8BDR - chains A and B of the 6 polymer chains in the assembly; structure by electron microscopy, 2.70 A resolution.

[Chain A]
Molecule: Polymerase acidic protein
From: Influenza B virus (B/Memphis/13/2003)
Notes: EC 3.1.-.-
UniProtKB: Q5V8Z9 (Q5V8Z9_9INFB); residues 1-726 here = UniProt positions 1-726
Chain sequence (751 residues; row label = number of the first residue in the row; numbers below 1 keep their minus sign (Gly-13 is residue -13)):
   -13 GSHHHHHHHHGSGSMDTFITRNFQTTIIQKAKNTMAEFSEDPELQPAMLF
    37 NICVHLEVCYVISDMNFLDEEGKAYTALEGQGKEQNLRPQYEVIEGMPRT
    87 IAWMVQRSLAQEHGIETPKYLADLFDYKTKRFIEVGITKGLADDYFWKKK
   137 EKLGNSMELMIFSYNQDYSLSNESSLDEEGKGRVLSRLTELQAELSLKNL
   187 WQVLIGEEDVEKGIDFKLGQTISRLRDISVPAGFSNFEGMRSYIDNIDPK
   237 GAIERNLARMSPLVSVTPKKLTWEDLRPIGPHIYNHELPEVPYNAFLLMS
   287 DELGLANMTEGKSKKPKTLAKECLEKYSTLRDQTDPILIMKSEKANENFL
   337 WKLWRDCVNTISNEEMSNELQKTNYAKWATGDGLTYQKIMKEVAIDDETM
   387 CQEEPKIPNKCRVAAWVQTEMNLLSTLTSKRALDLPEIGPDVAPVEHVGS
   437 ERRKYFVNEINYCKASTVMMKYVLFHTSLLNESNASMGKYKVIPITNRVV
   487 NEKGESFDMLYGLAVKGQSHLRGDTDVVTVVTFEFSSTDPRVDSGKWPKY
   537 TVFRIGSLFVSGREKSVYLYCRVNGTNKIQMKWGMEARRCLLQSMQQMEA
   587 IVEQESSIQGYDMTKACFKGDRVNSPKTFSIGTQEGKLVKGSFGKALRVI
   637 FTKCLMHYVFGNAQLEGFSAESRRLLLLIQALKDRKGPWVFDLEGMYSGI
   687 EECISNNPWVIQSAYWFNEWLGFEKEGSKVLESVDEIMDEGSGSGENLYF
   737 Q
Disordered / not traced: -13 to 0, 723-737
Differences from the reference sequence: expression tag (-13 to 0, 727-737)

[Chain B]
Molecule: RNA-directed RNA polymerase catalytic subunit
From: Influenza B virus (B/Memphis/13/2003)
Notes: EC 2.7.7.48
UniProtKB: Q5V8Y6 (Q5V8Y6_9INFB); numbering as in UniProt (aligned over 1-752)
Chain sequence (772 residues; each row starts with the number of its first residue; numbers below 1 keep their minus sign (Gly-8 is residue -8)):
    -8 GSGSGSGSGMNINPYFLFIDVPIQAAISTTFPYTGVPPYSHGTGTGYTID
    42 TVIRTHEYSNKGKQYISDVTGCTMVDPTNGPLPEDNEPSAYAQLDCVLEA
    92 LDRMDEEHPGLFQAASQNAMETLMVTTVDKLTQGRQTFDWTVCRNQPAAT
   142 ALNTTITSFRLNDLNGADKGGLIPFCQDIIDSLDRPEMTFFSVKNIKKKL
   192 PAKNRKGFLIKRIPMKVKDKITKVEYIKRALSLNTMTKDAERGKLKRRAI
   242 ATAGIQIRGFVLVVENLAKNICENLEQSGLPVGGNEKKAKLSNAVAKMLS
   292 NCPPGGISMTVTGDNTKWNECLNPRIFLAMTERITRDSPIWFRDFCSIAP
   342 VLFSNKIARLGKGFMITSKTKRLKAQIPCPDLFSIPLERYNEETRAKLKK
   392 LKPFFNEEGTASLSPGMMMGMFNMLSTVLGVAALGIKNIGNKEYLWDGLQ
   442 SSDDFALFVNAKDEETCMEGINDFYRTCKLLGINMSKKKSYCNETGMFEF
   492 TSMFYRDGFVSNFAMELPSFGVAGVNESADMAIGMTIIKNNMINNGMGPA
   542 TAQTAIQLFIADYRYTYKCHRGDSKVEGKRMKIIKELWENTKGRDGLLVA
   592 DGGPNIYNLRNLHIPEIVLKYNLMDPEYKGRLLHPQNPFVGHLSIEGIKE
   642 ADITPAHGPVKKMDYDAVSGTHSWRTKRNRSILNTDQRNMILEEQCYAKC
   692 CNLFEACFNSASYRKPVGQHSMLEAMAHRLRMDARLDYESGRMSKDDFEK
   742 AMAHLGEIGYIGSGSGENLYFQ
Disordered / not traced: -8 to -1, 194-198, 636-654, 750-763
Differences from the reference sequence: expression tag (-8 to 0, 753-763)
Bound ions: Mg2+ site 1: Asp444 (shared with 1 residue of chain M); Mg2+ site 2 near Asp445 (its only coordinating residue here)

[Interface between chain A and chain B]
Contacting residue pairs - 380 pairs, chain A then chain B:
  Leu73(A) - Glu740(B)
  Arg74(A) - Arg726(B)
  Arg74(A) - Tyr729(B)  hydrogen bond
  Pro75(A) - Arg726(B)  hydrogen bond (backbone-side chain)
  Glu78(A) - Arg722(B)  salt bridge
  Glu78(A) - Met723(B)
  Glu78(A) - Arg726(B)  salt bridge
  Met83(A) - His719(B)
  Pro84(A) - His711(B)
  Pro84(A) - Glu715(B)
  Thr86(A) - Val708(B)  hydrogen bond (side chain-backbone)
  Ile87(A) - His711(B)
  Ile87(A) - Glu715(B)
  Ile87(A) - Ala716(B)  hydrophobic
  Ile87(A) - His719(B)
  Met90(A) - Arg720(B)
  Met90(A) - Met723(B)  hydrophobic
  Val91(A) - Met723(B)  hydrophobic
  Ser94(A) - Leu727(B)
  Glu98(A) - Leu727(B)
  Glu98(A) - Ser731(B)  hydrogen bond
  His99(A) - Glu730(B)  salt bridge
  Tyr113(A) - Arg726(B)
  Tyr113(A) - Glu730(B)
  Ile200(A) - Met115(B)  hydrophobic
  Ile200(A) - Trp332(B)  hydrophobic
  Asp201(A) - Gln168(B)
  Phe202(A) - Gln168(B)
  Phe202(A) - Ile171(B)  hydrophobic
  Phe202(A) - Phe251(B)  hydrophobic
  Phe202(A) - Trp332(B)  hydrophobic
  Phe202(A) - Phe336(B)  hydrophobic
  Phe202(A) - Ile339(B)  hydrophobic
  Lys203(A) - Gln168(B)  hydrogen bond (backbone-side chain)
  Leu204(A) - Ile339(B)  hydrophobic
  Gly205(A) - Ile171(B)
  Gly205(A) - Asp175(B)
  Gln206(A) - Asp175(B)  hydrogen bond (backbone-side chain)
  Thr207(A) - Val60(B)
  Thr207(A) - Leu174(B)  hydrogen bond (side chain-backbone)
  Thr207(A) - Asp175(B)  hydrogen bond (backbone-side chain)
  Thr207(A) - Lys214(B)  hydrogen bond
  Thr207(A) - Ile218(B)
  Ile208(A) - Ile171(B)  hydrophobic
  Ile208(A) - Leu174(B)  hydrophobic
  Ile208(A) - Ile339(B)  hydrophobic
  Arg210(A) - Asp59(B)  salt bridge
  Arg210(A) - Val60(B)
  Leu211(A) - Val60(B)  hydrophobic
  Leu211(A) - Val342(B)
  Leu211(A) - Asn346(B)
  Arg212(A) - Asp335(B)  salt bridge
  Arg212(A) - Ser338(B)  hydrogen bond
  Arg212(A) - Val342(B)
  Ile214(A) - Tyr56(B)  hydrogen bond (backbone-side chain)
  Ile214(A) - Ser58(B)
  Ile214(A) - Arg316(B)  hydrogen bond (backbone-side chain)
  Ile214(A) - Asn346(B)
  Ser215(A) - Arg316(B)
  Ser215(A) - Leu319(B)
  Ser215(A) - Val342(B)
  Ser215(A) - Ser345(B)  hydrogen bond
  Val216(A) - Asp67(B)
  Val216(A) - Arg316(B)  hydrogen bond (backbone-side chain)
  Pro217(A) - Asp67(B)
  Pro217(A) - Thr69(B)
  Pro217(A) - Asn70(B)
  Ala218(A) - Asp67(B)  hydrogen bond (backbone-side chain)
  Ala218(A) - Thr69(B)
  Ala218(A) - Asn70(B)  hydrogen bond (backbone-side chain)
  Phe220(A) - Leu85(B)  hydrophobic
  Phe223(A) - Leu319(B)  hydrophobic
  Phe223(A) - Glu323(B)
  Met226(A) - Leu319(B)  hydrophobic
  Met226(A) - Ala320(B)
  Arg227(A) - Glu323(B)  salt bridge
  Arg227(A) - Arg334(B)
  Arg227(A) - Asp335(B)  salt bridge
  Tyr229(A) - Asp86(B)  hydrogen bond
  Tyr229(A) - Leu89(B)  hydrophobic
  Ile230(A) - Leu89(B)  hydrophobic
  Ile230(A) - Ala320(B)  hydrophobic
  Ile230(A) - Arg324(B)
  Ile230(A) - Arg327(B)  hydrogen bond (backbone-side chain)
  Asp231(A) - Arg327(B)
  Asp231(A) - Arg334(B)  salt bridge
  Pro235(A) - Asp86(B)
  Pro235(A) - Leu89(B)
  Pro235(A) - Glu90(B)
  Pro235(A) - Asp93(B)
  Lys236(A) - Glu90(B)
  Gly237(A) - Glu90(B)  hydrogen bond (backbone-side chain)
  Ala238(A) - Asp86(B)
  Ala238(A) - Glu90(B)  hydrogen bond (backbone-side chain)
  Ile239(A) - Cys87(B)  hydrophobic
  Ile239(A) - Glu90(B)  hydrogen bond (backbone-side chain)
  Ile239(A) - Ile427(B)  hydrophobic
  Ile239(A) - Ile430(B)  hydrophobic
  Ile239(A) - Leu471(B)
  Glu240(A) - Gly431(B)
  Asn242(A) - Leu73(B)
  Asn242(A) - Gln84(B)
  Asn242(A) - Cys87(B)
  Asn242(A) - Leu471(B)
  Leu243(A) - Ile430(B)  hydrophobic
  Leu243(A) - Arg467(B)  hydrogen bond (backbone-side chain)
  Leu243(A) - Thr468(B)
  Leu243(A) - Leu471(B)  hydrophobic
  Arg245(A) - Leu73(B)
  Arg245(A) - Gln84(B)
  Met246(A) - Arg467(B)  hydrogen bond (backbone-side chain)
  Met246(A) - Lys470(B)
  Met246(A) - Leu471(B)  hydrophobic
  Ser247(A) - Arg467(B)  hydrogen bond (backbone-side chain)
  Leu249(A) - Glu75(B)
  Leu249(A) - Asn77(B)  hydrogen bond (backbone-side chain)
  Val250(A) - Pro74(B)
  Val250(A) - Glu75(B)
  Val250(A) - Asp76(B)
  Val250(A) - Asn77(B)
  Val250(A) - Tyr466(B)  hydrophobic
  Val250(A) - Arg467(B)  hydrogen bond (backbone-side chain)
  Ser251(A) - Asn77(B)  hydrogen bond (backbone-side chain)
  Ser251(A) - Asn463(B)  hydrogen bond
  Ser251(A) - Tyr466(B)
  Ser251(A) - Lys478(B)  hydrogen bond (backbone-side chain)
  Val252(A) - Asn463(B)  hydrogen bond (backbone-side chain)
  Val252(A) - Tyr466(B)
  Val252(A) - Met476(B)  hydrophobic
  Val252(A) - Lys478(B)
  Thr253(A) - Lys478(B)  hydrogen bond
  Pro254(A) - Met459(B)  hydrophobic
  Lys256(A) - Glu455(B)  salt bridge
  Lys298(A) - Lys566(B)  hydrogen bond (side chain-backbone)
  Lys298(A) - Glu568(B)  salt bridge
  Ser299(A) - Lys566(B)
  Ser299(A) - Glu568(B)
  Lys300(A) - Glu568(B)
  Leu370(A) - Arg363(B)  hydrogen bond (backbone-side chain)
  Thr371(A) - Lys365(B)
  Tyr372(A) - Thr358(B)
  Tyr372(A) - Ser359(B)
  Tyr372(A) - Lys360(B)
  Tyr372(A) - Arg363(B)
  Tyr372(A) - Leu364(B)
  Tyr372(A) - Lys365(B)
  Gln373(A) - Arg363(B)  hydrogen bond (backbone-backbone)
  Gln373(A) - Leu364(B)
  Gln373(A) - Lys365(B)  hydrogen bond (backbone-backbone)
  Lys374(A) - Lys365(B)
  Lys374(A) - Ala366(B)
  Lys374(A) - Gln367(B)
  Ile375(A) - Leu364(B)  hydrophobic
  Ile375(A) - Lys365(B)  hydrogen bond (backbone-backbone)
  Ile375(A) - Ala366(B)
  Lys377(A) - Pro369(B)
  Lys377(A) - Asp372(B)  salt bridge
  Ala380(A) - Ile357(B)
  Ala380(A) - Ala366(B)  hydrophobic
  Ala380(A) - Arg380(B)  hydrogen bond (backbone-side chain)
  Ile381(A) - Ile368(B)  hydrophobic
  Ile381(A) - Ile376(B)  hydrophobic
  Ile381(A) - Arg380(B)  hydrogen bond (backbone-side chain)
  Asp383(A) - Lys362(B)  salt bridge
  Asp383(A) - Arg380(B)  hydrogen bond (backbone-side chain)
  Glu384(A) - Pro377(B)
  Glu384(A) - Arg380(B)
  Thr385(A) - Lys362(B)  hydrogen bond
  Met386(A) - Ile357(B)
  Met386(A) - Thr358(B)
  Met386(A) - Ser359(B)
  Met386(A) - Leu364(B)  hydrophobic
  Met386(A) - Lys365(B)
  Met386(A) - Ala366(B)  hydrophobic
  Met386(A) - Arg380(B)  hydrogen bond (backbone-side chain)
  Cys387(A) - Ile357(B)
  Cys387(A) - Thr358(B)  hydrogen bond (backbone-backbone)
  Cys387(A) - Arg380(B)
  Gln388(A) - Phe355(B)
  Gln388(A) - Met356(B)
  Gln388(A) - Ile357(B)
  Gln388(A) - Arg380(B)  hydrogen bond (backbone-backbone)
  Gln388(A) - Tyr381(B)
  Gln388(A) - Asn382(B)  hydrogen bond (side chain-backbone)
  Gln388(A) - Thr385(B)  hydrogen bond
  Glu389(A) - Asn382(B)
  Glu390(A) - Asn382(B)
  Glu390(A) - Glu383(B)
  Pro391(A) - Asn382(B)
  Pro391(A) - Glu384(B)
  Gln404(A) - Asn2(B)
  Gln404(A) - Ile3(B)  hydrogen bond (side chain-backbone)
  Met407(A) - Ile3(B)  hydrophobic
  Asn408(A) - Met1(B)
  Asn408(A) - Asn2(B)  hydrogen bond
  Asn408(A) - Ile3(B)  hydrogen bond (side chain-backbone)
  Leu421(A) - Gln548(B)
  Leu421(A) - Leu549(B)  hydrophobic
  Pro422(A) - Gln548(B)  hydrogen bond (backbone-side chain)
  Pro422(A) - Ile551(B)  hydrophobic
  Pro422(A) - Ala552(B)
  Pro422(A) - Arg555(B)
  Glu423(A) - Arg555(B)  salt bridge
  Glu423(A) - Arg562(B)  salt bridge
  Glu423(A) - Pro595(B)
  Glu423(A) - Asn596(B)  hydrogen bond (side chain-backbone)
  Ile424(A) - Gln544(B)
  Ile424(A) - Ile547(B)  hydrophobic
  Ile424(A) - Gln548(B)
  Ile424(A) - Asn596(B)
  Ile424(A) - Tyr598(B)
  Gly425(A) - Asn596(B)
  Gly425(A) - Ile597(B)
  Gly425(A) - Tyr598(B)  hydrogen bond (backbone-backbone)
  Gly425(A) - Asn599(B)  hydrogen bond (backbone-side chain)
  Pro426(A) - Asn599(B)  hydrogen bond (backbone-side chain)
  Pro426(A) - Arg601(B)  hydrogen bond (backbone-side chain)
  Asp427(A) - Gln544(B)
  Asp427(A) - Asn599(B)  hydrogen bond
  Val428(A) - Arg601(B)
  Val431(A) - Pro540(B)  hydrophobic
  Glu432(A) - Gln544(B)  hydrogen bond (backbone-side chain)
  Glu432(A) - Asn599(B)
  Glu432(A) - Leu600(B)  hydrogen bond (side chain-backbone)
  Glu432(A) - Arg601(B)  salt bridge
  Gly435(A) - Ala541(B)
  Gly435(A) - Gln544(B)
  Ser436(A) - Gln544(B)  hydrogen bond (backbone-side chain)
  Arg438(A) - Ala541(B)
  Arg439(A) - Ala541(B)
  Arg439(A) - Gln544(B)  hydrogen bond
  Arg439(A) - Thr545(B)
  Arg439(A) - Gln548(B)  hydrogen bond
  Leu460(A) - Tyr556(B)
  Asn467(A) - Lys559(B)
  Arg508(A) - Leu674(B)
  Thr511(A) - Tyr30(B)
  Thr511(A) - His32(B)
  Ile565(A) - Val27(B)  hydrophobic
  Ile565(A) - Tyr30(B)  hydrophobic
  Gln566(A) - Val27(B)
  Trp569(A) - Tyr24(B)
  Trp569(A) - Thr25(B)
  Trp569(A) - Gly26(B)
  Trp569(A) - Val27(B)  hydrophobic
  Trp569(A) - Pro28(B)
  Trp569(A) - Arg233(B)
  Arg574(A) - Leu549(B)
  Arg574(A) - Tyr556(B)
  Arg575(A) - Leu508(B)  hydrogen bond (side chain-backbone)
  Arg575(A) - Pro509(B)
  Arg575(A) - Phe511(B)
  Arg575(A) - Gly512(B)
  Cys576(A) - Thr25(B)
  Leu578(A) - Phe504(B)  hydrophobic
  Leu578(A) - Thr542(B)
  Leu578(A) - Ala546(B)
  Leu578(A) - Leu549(B)  hydrophobic
  Gln579(A) - Ser19(B)  hydrogen bond (side chain-backbone)
  Gln579(A) - Phe22(B)  hydrogen bond (side chain-backbone)
  Gln579(A) - Thr25(B)
  Gln579(A) - Ala505(B)
  Gln579(A) - Leu508(B)
  Met581(A) - Thr542(B)
  Met581(A) - Thr545(B)  hydrogen bond
  Gln582(A) - Phe504(B)
  Gln582(A) - Gly537(B)  hydrogen bond (side chain-backbone)
  Gln582(A) - Thr542(B)
  Gln583(A) - Ala16(B)  hydrogen bond (side chain-backbone)
  Gln583(A) - Ala17(B)
  Gln583(A) - Ser19(B)
  Gln583(A) - Thr20(B)
  Glu585(A) - Gly539(B)
  Glu585(A) - Pro540(B)
  Glu585(A) - Ala541(B)
  Glu585(A) - Thr542(B)
  Glu589(A) - Gly539(B)
  Phe615(A) - Asp11(B)
  Ser616(A) - Phe7(B)
  Ser616(A) - Ile10(B)
  Ser616(A) - Asp11(B)  hydrogen bond (backbone-side chain)
  Ile617(A) - Met1(B)  hydrophobic
  Ile617(A) - Ile3(B)
  Ile617(A) - Asn4(B)  hydrogen bond (backbone-backbone)
  Gly618(A) - Asn2(B)
  Gly618(A) - Asn4(B)
  Gly618(A) - Phe7(B)
  Thr619(A) - Gly0(B)
  Thr619(A) - Met1(B)
  Thr619(A) - Asn2(B)  hydrogen bond (backbone-backbone)
  Thr619(A) - Phe7(B)
  Gln620(A) - Gly0(B)
  Gln620(A) - Met1(B)
  Leu624(A) - Phe7(B)  hydrophobic
  Leu624(A) - Ile10(B)  hydrophobic
  Val625(A) - Met1(B)  hydrophobic
  Lys626(A) - Asp11(B)  salt bridge
  Lys631(A) - Ile3(B)
  Val635(A) - Ile3(B)  hydrophobic
  Ile636(A) - Leu8(B)  hydrophobic
  Lys639(A) - Thr20(B)  hydrogen bond (side chain-backbone)
  Cys640(A) - Thr25(B)  hydrogen bond (backbone-side chain)
  His643(A) - Thr20(B)
  His643(A) - Pro23(B)
  His643(A) - Thr25(B)
  His643(A) - Gly26(B)
  Tyr644(A) - Thr25(B)
  Tyr644(A) - Gly26(B)
  Ala649(A) - Pro29(B)  hydrophobic
  Ala649(A) - Lys235(B)
  Ala649(A) - Leu236(B)
  Ala649(A) - Arg238(B)
  Gln650(A) - Leu236(B)
  Leu651(A) - Pro23(B)  hydrophobic
  Glu652(A) - Pro23(B)
  Glu652(A) - Arg233(B)  salt bridge
  Glu652(A) - Gly234(B)  hydrogen bond (side chain-backbone)
  Phe654(A) - Tyr6(B)
  Ser655(A) - Thr21(B)
  Ser655(A) - Pro23(B)
  Ala656(A) - Gly234(B)
  Arg659(A) - Ile18(B)
  Arg659(A) - Thr21(B)  hydrogen bond (side chain-backbone)
  Arg659(A) - Phe22(B)
  Arg659(A) - Phe495(B)
  Arg660(A) - Lys480(B)  hydrogen bond (side chain-backbone)
  Arg660(A) - Tyr482(B)
  Leu662(A) - Phe9(B)  hydrophobic
  Leu662(A) - Ile14(B)
  Leu662(A) - Thr21(B)
  Leu663(A) - Gln15(B)
  Leu663(A) - Tyr482(B)
  Leu663(A) - Phe495(B)  hydrophobic
  Leu664(A) - Tyr482(B)  hydrophobic
  Gln666(A) - Pro13(B)
  Gln666(A) - Ile14(B)  hydrogen bond (side chain-backbone)
  Gln666(A) - Gln15(B)
  Gln666(A) - Arg497(B)
  Lys669(A) - Phe9(B)  hydrogen bond (side chain-backbone)
  Asp670(A) - Met488(B)
  Asp670(A) - Arg497(B)  salt bridge
  Arg671(A) - Glu485(B)
  Lys672(A) - Asn484(B)
  Lys672(A) - Glu485(B)  hydrogen bond (backbone-backbone)
  Lys672(A) - Thr486(B)  hydrogen bond (side chain-backbone)
  Lys672(A) - Met488(B)
  Gly673(A) - Met300(B)
  Gly673(A) - Glu485(B)
  Pro674(A) - Cys483(B)
  Trp675(A) - Met300(B)
  Trp675(A) - Glu455(B)
  Trp675(A) - Glu456(B)
  Trp675(A) - Met459(B)  hydrophobic
  Trp675(A) - Tyr482(B)
  Trp675(A) - Cys483(B)  hydrogen bond (backbone-backbone)
  Phe677(A) - Met476(B)  hydrophobic
  Phe677(A) - Lys478(B)
  Phe677(A) - Ser481(B)
  Phe677(A) - Tyr482(B)
  Phe677(A) - Cys483(B)  hydrophobic
  Asp678(A) - Lys478(B)  hydrogen bond (backbone-backbone)
  Asp678(A) - Lys479(B)  salt bridge
  Gly681(A) - Lys479(B)
  Met682(A) - Lys479(B)
  Glu688(A) - Leu236(B)
  Cys689(A) - Leu236(B)  hydrophobic
  Ser699(A) - Tyr6(B)
  Trp702(A) - Ile3(B)  hydrogen bond (side chain-backbone)
  Trp702(A) - Asn4(B)  hydrogen bond (backbone-side chain)
  Trp702(A) - Pro5(B)
  Trp702(A) - Tyr6(B)  hydrophobic
  Phe703(A) - Tyr6(B)  hydrophobic
  Glu705(A) - Asn4(B)  hydrogen bond
  Glu705(A) - Phe7(B)
  Trp706(A) - Tyr6(B)
  Trp706(A) - Phe7(B)  hydrophobic
  Trp706(A) - Phe9(B)  hydrophobic
  Trp706(A) - Ile10(B)
  Phe709(A) - Phe7(B)  hydrophobic
  Glu710(A) - Ile10(B)
Other interface residues (no listed pair), chain A (181 interface residues in all): Leu54, Glu56, Leu95, Arg241, Pro248, Gly297, Lys301, Met376, Asp382, Ser411, Thr463, Glu572, Leu577, Ile587, Thr614, Glu621, Gly647, Gly653, Glu657, Ser658, Ala667
Other interface residues (no listed pair), chain B (194 interface residues in all): Val12, Ser31, Lys54, Glu97, Ile164, Cys167, Val302, Asp305, Pro341, Leu343, Ser375, Ile462, Gly487, Ser502, Asn536, Met538, Asp553, Gly709, Lys736, Phe739

[Summary]
The interface between chain A and chain B involves 181 residues on one side and 194 on the other; the contacts
include 83 hydrogen bonds and 19 salt bridges. Polar contacts include Glu78(A)-Arg722(B), Glu78(A)-Arg726(B)
and His99(A)-Glu730(B).
Here chain A is Polymerase acidic protein and chain B is RNA-directed RNA polymerase catalytic subunit, both
from Influenza B virus (B/Memphis/13/2003). Entry 8BDR (Early transcription elongation state of influenza
B/Mem polymerase backtracked due to double incoproation of nucleotide analogue ...) was determined by electron
microscopy, deposited together with 7R1F, 8BE0 and 8BF5.
